PDB entry 3EMV | X-ray diffraction, 1.85 A resolution | chain A

[Chain A]
Protein: Uridine phosphorylase, putative
From: Plasmodium vivax
Notes: EC 2.4.2.1
Reference sequence: A5K9M4 (A5K9M4_PLAVI); residue numbers follow UniProt; this construct covers 1-245
Amino-acid sequence (253 residues; each row starts with the number of its first residue):
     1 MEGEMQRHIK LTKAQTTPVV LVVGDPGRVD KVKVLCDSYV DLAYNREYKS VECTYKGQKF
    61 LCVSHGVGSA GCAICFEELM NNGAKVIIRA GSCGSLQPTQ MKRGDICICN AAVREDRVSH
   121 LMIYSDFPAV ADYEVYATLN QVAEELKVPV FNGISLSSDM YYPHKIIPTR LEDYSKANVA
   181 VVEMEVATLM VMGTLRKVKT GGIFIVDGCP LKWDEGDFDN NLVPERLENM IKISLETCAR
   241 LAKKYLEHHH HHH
Not modelled in the structure: 247-253
Construct notes: expression tag (246-253)
Curated features (UniProtKB/Swiss-Prot):
  - active site: Asp207 (Proton donor)
  - binding site (a purine D-ribonucleoside): His8, Met184, Glu185
  - binding site (phosphate): Gly24 to Arg28, Arg46, Arg89 to Ser92
What the authors report for this chain:
  - conformationally variable residues (order/disorder transition): Lys212 to Pro224
  - self-association interface (contacts with another copy of this molecule); pairs are residue here / residue on that copy: Glu78-Tyr162 (hydrogen bond), Asp159
  - binding site for sulfate ion: Gly24, Arg46, Arg89
  - catalytic residues: Asp207 (citing earlier work)
  - binding site for sulfate ion: Ser92 (proposed by the authors, not directly observed)

[In short]
Curated annotation (UniProt) lists active-site residue Asp207, 3 purine D-ribonucleoside-binding residues and
10 phosphate-binding residues. From the paper: the catalytic residue Asp207; a binding site for sulfate ion at
Gly24, Arg46 and Arg89 among others.
Chain A is Uridine phosphorylase, putative (Plasmodium vivax); the structure, Crystal structure of Plasmodium
vivax PNP with sulphate, was determined by X-ray diffraction (same publication as 3ENZ).
